Entry 6JEE (X-ray diffraction, 1.30 A resolution); this record covers chain A.

[Chain A]
Protein: Ferritin light chain
From: Equus caballus
UniProt: P02791 (FRIL_HORSE); residues 1-174 here correspond to UniProt positions 2-175 (UniProt number = residue number + 1)
Sequence (174 residues; row label = number of the first residue in the row):
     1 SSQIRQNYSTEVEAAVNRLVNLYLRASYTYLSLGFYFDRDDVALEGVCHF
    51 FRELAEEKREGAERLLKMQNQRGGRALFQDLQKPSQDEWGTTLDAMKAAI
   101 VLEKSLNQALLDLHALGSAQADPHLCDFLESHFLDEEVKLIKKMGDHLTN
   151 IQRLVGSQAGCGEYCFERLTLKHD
Not modelled in the structure: 1, 157-158
Differences from the reference sequence: engineered mutation Cys161 (Leu162 in P02791), Cys165 (Leu166 in P02791)
Swiss-Prot annotation at these positions:
  - region: Glu53 to Glu60 (Catalytic site for iron oxidation)
  - binding site (Fe cation): Glu53, Glu56, Glu57, Glu60, Glu63
  - modified residue: Ser1 (N-acetylserine)
Bound ions: Cd2+ site 1 near Asp80 (its only coordinating residue here); Cd2+ site 2 near Glu130 (its only coordinating residue here); Cd2+ site 3: Cys161, Cys165; Cd2+ site 4 near Cys165 (its only coordinating residue here)

[Summary]
The Cd2+ site 3 is built by Cys161 and Cys165. Curated annotation (UniProt) lists 5 Fe cation-binding
residues.
Chain A is Ferritin light chain (Equus caballus); the structure, Crystal structure of apo-L161C/L165C-Fr, was
determined by X-ray diffraction (same publication as 6JEF).
